PDB entry 4V4W | electron microscopy, 15.00 A resolution (very low resolution: no residue pairs are listed; an interface is given only as per-side residue counts) | chains B0 and BJ of the 52 polymer chains in the assembly

== Chain B0 ==
Molecule: 23S ribosomal RNA
From: Escherichia coli
Sequence (2740 nucleotides; row label = number of the first residue in the row; note: 147 numbers in that range are skipped by the numbering (no residue carries them; nothing is unmodelled there)):
    16 CGUACACGGU GGAUGCCCUG GCAGUCA
    44 AGGCGAUGAA GGACGUGCUA AUCUGCGAUA AGCGUCGGUA AGGUGAUAUG AACCGUU
   102 UAACCGGCGA UUUCCGAAUG GGGAA
   128 CCC
   140 CG
   149 AUCAUU
   161 AUCCA
   172 AAUGAGGCGA ACCGGGGGAA CUGAAACAUC UAAGUACCCC GAGGAAAAGA AAUCAACCGA
   232 GAUUCCCCCA GUAGCGGCGA GCGAACGGGG AGCAGCCC
   271 GAGCCU
   278 AAUCAGUGUG UGUGUU
   295 GUGGAAGCGU CUGGAAAGGC GCGCGAUACA GGGUGACAGC CCCGUACAC
   347 AAUGCACAUG CUGU
   362 AGCUCGAUGA GUAGGGCGGG
   383 C
   385 CGUGGUA
   393 CCUGUCUGAA UAUGGGGGGA CCAUCCUCCA AGGCUAAAUA CUC
   437 UGACUGACCG AUAGUGAACC AGUACCGUGA GGGAAAGGCG AAAAGAACCC CGGCGAGGGG
   497 AGUGAAAAAG AACCUGAAAC CGUGUACGUA CAAGCAGUGG GAGGCACCUU AUGCGUGUUA
   557 UGGCGUGCCU UUUGUAUAAU GGGUCAGCGA CUUAUAUUCU GUAGCAAGGU UAACC
   617 GGGGAGCCGA AGGGAAACCG AGUCUUAAC
   647 GGGCGUUAAG UUGCAGGGUA UAGACCCGAA ACCCGGUGAU CUAGCCAUGG GCAGGUUGAA
   707 GGUUGGGUAA CACUAACUGG AGGACCGAAC CGACUAAUGU UGAAAAAUUA GCGGAUGACU
   767 UGUGGCUGGG GGUGAAAGGC CAAUCAAACC GGGAGAUAGC UGGUUCUCCC CGAAAGCUAU
   827 UUAGGUAGCG CCUCGUGAAU
   848 CAUCUCCGGG GGUAGAGCAC UGUUUCGGCA AGGGGGUC
   891 GACUU
   897 CCAACCCGAU GCAAACUGCG AAUACCGGAG
   928 AUGUUAUCAC GGGAGACACA CGGCGGGUG
   958 UAACGUCCGU CGUGAAGAGG GAAACAACCC AGACCGC
   996 AGCUAAGGUC CCAAAGUCAU GGUUAAGUGG GAAACGAUGU GGGAAGGCCC AGACAGCCAG
  1056 GAUGUUGGCU UAGAAGCAGC CAUCAUUUAA AGAAAGCGUA AUAGCUCACU GGUCGAGUCG
  1116 GCCUGCGCGG AAGAUGUA
  1135 CGGGGCUAAA CCAUGCACCG AAGCUGCGGC AGCGACG
  1173 UUAUGCGUUG UUGGGUAGGG GAGCGUUCUG UA
  1206 GCCUGCGAAG GUGUGCUGUG AGGCAUGCUG GAGGUAUCAG AAGUGCGAAU GCUGACAUAA
  1266 GUAACGAUAA AGCGGGUGAA AAGCCCGCUC GCCGGAAGAC CAAGGGUUCC UGUCCAACGU
  1326 UAAUCGGGGC AGGGUGAGUC GA
  1349 CCCUAAGGCG AGGCCGAAAG GCGUAGUCGA UGGGAAACAG GUUAAUAUUC CUGUACUUGG
  1409 UGUGUGGGUG AUGGAGGGAC GGAGAAGGCU AUGUUAUGCC AAGCUAUGGC UGCUGGUUGG
  1469 UACGCUCAAG GGCGAUCGGG UCAGAAAAUC UACCGGUCAC AUGCCUCAGA CGUAUCGGGA
  1529 GCUUCCUCGG AAGCGAAGUA ACAAA
  1555 GCCCU
  1561 CUUCCAGGAA AAGCUUCUAA ACGUUGAAAC AUGUCAAAUC GUACCCCAAA CCGACACAGG
  1621 UGGUCAGGUA GAGAAUACCA
  1642 GGCGCUUGAG AGAACUCGGG UGAAGGAACU AGGCAAAAUG GUGCCGUAAC UUCGGGAGAA
  1702 GGCACGCUGA U
  1716 UAG
  1728 CUCGC
  1741 CUG
  1746 AUCAGUCGAA GAUACCAGCU GGCUGCAACU GUUUAUUAAA AACACAGCAC UGUGCAAACA
  1806 CGAAAGUGGA CGUAUACGGU GUGACGCCUG CCCGGUGCCG GAAGGUUAA
  1859 UGGGGUU
  1869 GCAA
  1877 AGCUCU
  1887 CGAAGCCCCG GUAAACGGCG GCCGUAACUA UAACGGUCCU AAGGUAGCGA AAUUCCUUGU
  1947 CGGGUAAGUU CCGACCUGCA CGAAUGGCGU AAUGAUGGCC AGGCUGUCUC CACCCGAGAC
  2007 UCAGUGAAAU UGAACUCGCU GUGAAGAUGC AGUGUACCCG CGGCAAGACG GAAAGACCCC
  2067 GUGAACCUUU ACUAUAGCUU GACACUGAAC AUUGAGCCUU GAUGUGUAGG AUAGGUGGGA
  2127 GGCUUUGAAG UGUGGACGCC AGUCUGCAUG GAGCCGGCCU UGAAAUACCA CCCUUUAAUG
  2187 UUUGAUGUUC UAAC
  2207 CCG
  2211 AAUCCGG
  2223 GGACAGUGUC UGGUGGGUAG UUUGACUGGG GCGGUCUCCU CCUAAAGAGU AACGGAGGAG
  2283 CACGAAGGUU GGCUAAUCCU GG
  2310 CAUCAGGAGG UUAGUGCAAU GGCAUAAGCC AGCUUGACUG CGAGCGUGAC GGCGCGAGCA
  2370 GGUGCGAAAG CAGGUCAUAG UGAUCCGGUG GU
  2403 CUGAAUGGAA GGGCCAUCG
  2423 UCAACGGA
  2433 AAAGGUACUC CGGGGAUAAC AGGCUGAUAC CGCCCAAGAG UUCAUAUCGA CGGCGGUGUU
  2493 UGGCACCUCG AUGUCGGCUC AUCACAUCCU GGGGCUGAAG UAGGUCCCAA GGGUAUGGCU
  2553 GUUCGCCAUU UAAAGUGGUA CGCGAGCUGG GUUUAGAACG UCGUGAGACA GUUCGGUCCC
  2613 UAUCUGCCGU GGGCG
  2631 GAGAACUGAG GGGGGCUGCU CCUAGUACGA GAGGACCGGA GUGGACGCAU CACUGGUGUU
  2691 CGGGUUGUCA
  2702 GCCA
  2707 UGGCACUGCC CGGUAGCUAA AUGCGG
  2734 AGAGAUAAGU GCUGAAAGCA UCUAAGCACG AAACUUGCCC CGAGAUGAGU UCUCCC
  2808 GAAGGAACGU UGAAGACGAC GACGUUGAUA GGCCGGGUGU GUAAGCGCAG CAAUGCGUUG
  2868 AGCUAACCGG UACUAAUGAA CCGAGGUCUU GACCA

== Chain BJ ==
Name: 50S ribosomal protein L15
From: Escherichia coli
UniProt: P02413 (RL15_ECOLI); numbering as in UniProt (aligned over 4-143)
Sequence (140 residues; each row starts with the number of its first residue):
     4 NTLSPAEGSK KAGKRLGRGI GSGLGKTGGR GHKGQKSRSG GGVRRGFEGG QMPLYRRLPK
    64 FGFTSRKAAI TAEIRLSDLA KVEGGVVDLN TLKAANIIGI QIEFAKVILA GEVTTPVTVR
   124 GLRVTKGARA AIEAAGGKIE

== Chain B0 / chain BJ interface ==
At this resolution (15 A) residue pairs are not listed: 59 residues of chain B0 and 58 of chain BJ lie at the interface.

== In short ==
59 residues of chain B0 face 58 of chain BJ across their interface.
Chain B0 is 23S ribosomal RNA and chain BJ is 50S ribosomal protein L15, both from Escherichia coli; the
structure, Structure of a SecM-stalled E. coli ribosome complex obtained by fitting atomic models for RNA and
..., was determined by electron microscopy together with 4V4V from the same study.
